PDB entry 7BZT | electron microscopy, 3.00 A resolution | chains A and E of the 5 polymer chains in the assembly

[Chain A]
Name: Capsid protein VP1
Source organism: Coxsackievirus A10
Amino-acid sequence (298 residues; numbered 1 to 298; the number before each row is that of its first residue):
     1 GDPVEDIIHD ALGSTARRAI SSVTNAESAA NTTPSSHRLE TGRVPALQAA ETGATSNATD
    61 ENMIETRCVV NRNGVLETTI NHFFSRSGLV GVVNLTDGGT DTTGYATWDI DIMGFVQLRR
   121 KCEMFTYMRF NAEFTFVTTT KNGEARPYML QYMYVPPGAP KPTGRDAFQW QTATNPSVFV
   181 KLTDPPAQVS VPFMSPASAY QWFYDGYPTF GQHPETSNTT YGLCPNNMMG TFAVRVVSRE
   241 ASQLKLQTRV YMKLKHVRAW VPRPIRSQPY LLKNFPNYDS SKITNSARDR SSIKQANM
Disordered / not traced: 1-25, 298
Small-molecule neighbours: sphingosine (SPH): Ile110, Asp111, Ile112, Met113, Phe130, Phe134, Phe136, Tyr152, Tyr154, Val178, Val189, Val191, Tyr200, Trp202, Asn227, Met229, Phe232, Met252
From the paper describing this entry:
  - conformationally variable residues (loop rearrangement): Phe210 to Gly230

[Chain E]
Name: KRM1
Source organism: Homo sapiens
Amino-acid sequence (375 residues; each row starts with the number of its first residue):
    21 APSPGLGPGP ECFTANGADY RGTQNWTALQ GGKPCLFWNE TFQHPYNTLK YPNGEGGLGE
    81 HNYCRNPDGD VSPWCYVAEH EDGVYWKYCE IPACQMPGNL GCYKDHGNPP PLTGTSKTSN
   141 KLTIQTCISF CRSQRFKFAG MESGYACFCG NNPDYWKYGE AASTECNSVC FGDHTQPCGG
   201 DGRIILFDTL VGACGGNYSA MSSVVYSPDF PDTYATGRVC YWTIRVPGAS HIHFSFPLFD
   261 IRDSADMVEL LDGYTHRVLA RFHGRSRPPL SFNVSLDFVI LYFFSDRINQ AQGFAVLYQA
   321 VKEEGSENLY FQGGSLPQER PAVNQTVAEV ITEQANLSVS AARSSKVLYV ITTSPSHPPQ
   381 TVPGTHHHHH HHHHH
Disordered / not traced: 21-29, 323-395
Disulfide bonds: Cys32-Cys114, Cys55-Cys95, Cys84-Cys109, Cys122-Cys186, Cys147-Cys167, Cys151-Cys169, Cys190-Cys198
Covalent attachments: N-acetylglucosamine (NAG) linked to Asn45, Asn59, Asn293

[Chain A / chain E interface]
Contacting residue pairs (5):
  Thr163(A) - His126(E)  hydrogen bond
  Thr209(A) - Asn140(E)
  Gln212(A) - Lys141(E)  hydrogen bond (backbone-side chain)
  Ser217(A) - His194(E)
  Thr219(A) - His194(E)
Other interface residues (no listed pair), chain A (6 interface residues in all): Lys161
Other interface residues (no listed pair), chain E (5 interface residues in all): Asp201
From the paper, about this interface:
  - interface residues, chain A: Lys161(A), Thr163(A), Thr209(A), Ser217(A), Thr219(A)

[Overview]
Chain A and chain E form an interface of 6 and 5 residues respectively; the contacts include 2 hydrogen bonds.
Among the polar pairs are Thr163(A)-His126(E) and Gln212(A)-Lys141(E). Ligands of chain A: sphingosine.
Covalently linked N-acetylglucosamine: at Asn45(E), Asn59(E) and Asn293(E). From the paper: interface residues
Lys161(A), Thr163(A) and Thr209(A) among others; conformational variability at Phe210(A).
Here chain A is Capsid protein VP1 (Coxsackievirus A10) and chain E is KRM1 (Homo sapiens). Entry 7BZT
(Cryo-EM structure of mature Coxsackievirus A10 in complex with KRM1 at pH 7.4) was determined by electron
microscopy, deposited together with 7BZN, 7BZO, 7BZU, 7C4T, 7C4W, 7C4Y and 7C4Z.
